PDB entry 4FVG | X-ray diffraction, 1.80 A resolution | chain A

[Chain A]
Protein: Stomatin
Organism: Mus musculus
UniProt: P54116 (STOM_MOUSE); residue numbers follow UniProt; this construct covers 86-213
Amino-acid sequence (133 residues; each row starts with the number of its first residue):
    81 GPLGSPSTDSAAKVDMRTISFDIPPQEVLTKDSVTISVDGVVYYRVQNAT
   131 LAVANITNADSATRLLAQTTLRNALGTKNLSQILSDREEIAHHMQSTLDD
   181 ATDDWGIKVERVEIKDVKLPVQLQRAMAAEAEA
Not modelled in the structure: 81-93, 203-213
Construct notes: expression tag (81-85); engineered mutation Ser87 (Cys in P54116), Ala91 (Leu in P54116), Ala92 (Ile in P54116)
Bound ions: Cd2+ site 1: Glu169, His172, His173; Cd2+ site 2 near His172 (its only coordinating residue here)
UniProt features mapped onto this chain:
  - modified residue: Ser161 (Phosphoserine)
  - mutagenesis: Arg97 (R97D: Does not abolish interaction with ASIC3, but abolishes regulation of ASIC3 channel activity; when associated with D-109 and D-145), Leu109 (L109D: Does not abolish interaction with ASIC3, but abolishes regulation of ASIC3 channel activity; when associated with D-97 and D-145), Leu145 (L145D: Does not abolish interaction with ASIC3, but abolishes regulation of ASIC3 channel activity; when associated with D-97 and D-109), Thr182 (T182W: Does not abolish interaction with ASIC3, but abolishes regulation of ASIC2 and ASIC3 channel activity), Val197 (V197P: Abolishes homodimerization and oligomerization. Abolishes regulation of ASIC2 and ASIC3 channel activity)
Reported in the primary citation:
  - conformationally variable residues (side-chain flip): Tyr124, Ile136, Asp140
  - self-association interface (contacts with another copy of this molecule); pairs are residue here / residue on that copy: Arg97-Tyr123, Leu109-Trp185 (hydrophobic contact), Leu145-Leu109 (hydrophobic contact), Arg191-Arg97
  - contacts within the chain: Thr149-Arg152 (hydrogen bond)
  - mutagenesis - R97D/L109D/L145D, L109D/L145D, T182W, V197P: unchanged stability
  - mutagenesis - L109D/L145D: unchanged binding to analytical gel filtration
  - mutagenesis - L109D/L145D, T182W, V197P: unchanged expression
  - mutagenesis - L109D/L145D, T182W, V197P: unchanged localization
  - mutagenesis - V197P: unchanged binding to ASIC3
  - mutagenesis - V197P: decreased binding to oligomerize in cells
  - mutagenesis - V197D: decreased expression
  - mutagenesis - V197P: abolished binding to Stomatin (chain A)
  - mutagenesis - R97D/L109D/L145D, L109D/L145D, T182W: unchanged binding to Stomatin (chain A)
  - mutagenesis - R97D/L109D/L145D: unchanged localization to ASIC3
  - mutagenesis - R97D/L109D/L145D: abolished signaling in response to ASIC3

[Summary]
Glu169, His172 and His173 coordinate Cd2+ site 1. From UniProt: 5 mutagenesis sites. The paper reports that
V197P reduces binding to oligomerize in cells; conformational variability at Tyr124, Ile136 and Asp140; 5
substitutions were tested in all.
Chain A is Stomatin (Mus musculus); the structure, SPFH domain of mouse stomatin (Crystal form 3), was
determined by X-ray diffraction, deposited together with 4FVF.
